Entry 7RFC (X-ray diffraction, 3.24 A resolution); this record covers chains A and B of the 3 polymer chains in the assembly.

[Chain A]
Protein: mAb1382 Heavy Chain
Source organism: Homo sapiens
Amino-acid sequence (236 residues; row label = number of the first residue in the row; a row labelled like 82A-82C holds insertion residues (82A, then the next letters in order)):
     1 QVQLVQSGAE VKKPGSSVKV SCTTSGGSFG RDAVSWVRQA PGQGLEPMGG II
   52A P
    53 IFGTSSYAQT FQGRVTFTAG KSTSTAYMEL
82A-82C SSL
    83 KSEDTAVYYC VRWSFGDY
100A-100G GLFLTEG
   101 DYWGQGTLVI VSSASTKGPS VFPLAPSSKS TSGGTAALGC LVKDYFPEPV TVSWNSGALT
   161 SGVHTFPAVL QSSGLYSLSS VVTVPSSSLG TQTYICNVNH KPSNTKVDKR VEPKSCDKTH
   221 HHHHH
Unresolved in the structure: 129-133, 216-225
Disulfides: Cys22-Cys92, Cys140-Cys196

[Chain B]
Protein: mAb1382 Light Chain
Source organism: Homo sapiens
Amino-acid sequence (216 residues; each row starts with the number of its first residue; a row labelled like 95A-95B holds insertion residues (95A, then the next letters in order)):
     1 EIVLTQSPAS LSLSPGERAT LSCRASQSVD KYFAWYQQKP GQAPRLLIYE TSKRATGIPA
    61 RFSGSGSGTD FTLTISNLEP DDFAIYYCHH RGNWP
95A-95B PS
    96 FTFGQGTRLE IKRTVAAPSV FIFPPSDEQL KSGTASVVCL LNNFYPREAK VQWKVDNALQ
   156 SGNSQESVTE QDSKDSTYSL SSTLTLSKAD YEKHKVYACE VTHQGLSSPV TKSFNRGEC
Unresolved in the structure: 214
Disulfides: Cys23-Cys88, Cys134-Cys194

[Chain A / chain B interface]
Residue-residue contacts (60; chain A residue first):
  Ser35(A) - Phe96(B)
  Val37(A) - Phe96(B)  hydrophobic
  Gln39(A) - Gln38(B)  hydrogen bond
  Gln39(A) - Tyr87(B)
  Gln43(A) - Tyr87(B)
  Gly44(A) - Tyr87(B)
  Leu45(A) - Tyr87(B)
  Leu45(A) - Phe98(B)
  Pro47(A) - Phe96(B)
  Ser58(A) - Pro95(B)
  Ser58(A) - Pro95A(B)
  Gln61(A) - Glu1(B)
  Tyr91(A) - Ala43(B)
  Val93(A) - Phe96(B)  hydrophobic
  Trp95(A) - Arg91(B)
  Trp95(A) - Pro95A(B)  hydrophobic
  Trp95(A) - Ser95B(B)
  Trp95(A) - Phe96(B)
  Phe97(A) - Trp94(B)  hydrophobic
  Gly98(A) - Tyr32(B)
  Asp99(A) - Asp30(B)
  Asp99(A) - Tyr32(B)
  Leu100D(A) - Tyr32(B)
  Thr100E(A) - Tyr32(B)
  Gly100G(A) - Arg91(B)  hydrogen bond (backbone-side chain)
  Asp101(A) - Tyr36(B)  hydrogen bond
  Asp101(A) - Arg91(B)  salt bridge
  Trp103(A) - Pro44(B)  hydrophobic
  Phe122(A) - Ser121(B)
  Phe122(A) - Glu123(B)
  Phe122(A) - Gln124(B)
  Pro123(A) - Ser121(B)  hydrogen bond (backbone-side chain)
  Leu124(A) - Phe118(B)  hydrophobic
  Leu124(A) - Val133(B)  hydrophobic
  Ala125(A) - Phe118(B)
  Thr135(A) - Phe116(B)
  Ala137(A) - Phe116(B)  hydrophobic
  Ala137(A) - Phe118(B)
  Leu138(A) - Phe118(B)
  Leu141(A) - Ser131(B)
  Lys143(A) - Gln124(B)
  Lys143(A) - Ser131(B)  hydrogen bond
  His164(A) - Asn137(B)
  His164(A) - Asn138(B)  hydrogen bond
  His164(A) - Asp167(B)
  His164(A) - Ser174(B)  hydrogen bond
  Phe166(A) - Leu135(B)  hydrophobic
  Phe166(A) - Thr164(B)
  Phe166(A) - Ser174(B)
  Phe166(A) - Leu175(B)
  Phe166(A) - Ser176(B)
  Pro167(A) - Ser162(B)  hydrogen bond (backbone-side chain)
  Pro167(A) - Val163(B)
  Val169(A) - Gln160(B)
  Val169(A) - Glu161(B)
  Leu170(A) - Gln160(B)  hydrogen bond (backbone-side chain)
  Gln171(A) - Gln160(B)
  Ser179(A) - Ser176(B)
  Val181(A) - Leu135(B)  hydrophobic
  Thr183(A) - Asn137(B)
Interface residues without a listed pair, chain A (43 interface residues in all): Ile52, Thr56, Ser57, Ala136, Lys214
Interface residues without a listed pair, chain B (43 interface residues in all): Leu46, Glu50, Gly92, Thr97, Pro120, Asp122, Thr129, Thr178, Thr180

[Overview]
The chain A/chain B interface involves 43 residues from each chain; the contacts include 9 hydrogen bonds and
1 salt bridge. Among the polar pairs are Asp101(A)-Arg91(B), Gln39(A)-Gln38(B) and Gly100G(A)-Arg91(B).
Here chain A is mAb1382 Heavy Chain and chain B is mAb1382 Light Chain, both from Homo sapiens. Entry 7RFC
(Crystal structure of broadly neutralizing antibody mAb1382 in complex with Hepatitis C virus envelope
glycoprotein E2 ...) was determined by X-ray diffraction (same publication as 7RFB).
